Entry 2HWM (X-ray diffraction, 1.60 A resolution); this record covers chain A.

# Chain A
Name: Heparin-binding growth factor 1
Source organism: Homo sapiens
UniProtKB: P05230 (FGF1_HUMAN); residues 2-140 here correspond to UniProt positions 17-155 (UniProt number = residue number + 15)
Chain sequence (146 residues; numbered -1 to 140 plus 5 insertion-coded residues; 1 number in that range is skipped by the numbering (no residue carries it; nothing is unmodelled there); the number before each row is that of its first residue; a row labelled like 1C-1G holds insertion residues (1C, then the next letters in order); numbers below 1 keep their minus sign (His-1 is residue -1)):
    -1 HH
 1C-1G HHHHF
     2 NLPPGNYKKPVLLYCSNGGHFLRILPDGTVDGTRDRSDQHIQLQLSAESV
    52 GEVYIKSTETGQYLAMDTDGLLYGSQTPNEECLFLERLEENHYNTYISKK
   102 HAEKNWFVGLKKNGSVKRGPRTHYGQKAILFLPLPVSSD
Disordered / not traced: -1 to 0, 138-140
Construct notes: expression tag (1C, 1C, 1C-1F); engineered mutation Val12 (Lys27 in P05230), Val117 (Cys132 in P05230)
Swiss-Prot annotation at these positions:
  - region: Lys112 to Lys128 (Heparin-binding)
  - binding site (heparin): Asn18
From the paper describing this entry:
  - mutagenesis - K12V (-9.3 kJ/mol), K12V/P134V (-17.7 kJ/mol), P134T, P134V: increased stability
  - mutagenesis - K12V/P134V (30-fold): increased signaling
  - mutagenesis - K12V: increased signaling in response to mitogenicity
  - mutagenesis - L46V/P134V (+1.2 kJ/mol): decreased stability
  - mutagenesis - E87V/P134V: unchanged stability
  - mutagenesis - P134V: unchanged signaling

# In short
Curated annotation (UniProt) lists heparin-binding residue Asn18. From the paper: K12V, K12V/P134V and P134T,
among others, increase stability; K12V/P134V increase signaling; 6 substitutions were tested in all.
Chain A is Heparin-binding growth factor 1 (Homo sapiens); the structure, Crystal structure of
Lys12Val/Cys117Val mutant of human acidic fibroblast growth factor at 1.60 angstrom resolution, was determined
by X-ray diffraction together with 2NTD, 2HZ9, 2HW9 and 2HWA from the same study.
